Entry 2OBS (X-ray diffraction, 2.00 A resolution); this record covers chain A.

# Chain A
Protein: Capsid protein
Notes: fragment: P Domain
Reference sequence: Q913Z3 (Q913Z3_9CALI); residues 214-539 here = UniProt positions 214-539
Amino-acid sequence (327 residues; each row starts with the number of its first residue):
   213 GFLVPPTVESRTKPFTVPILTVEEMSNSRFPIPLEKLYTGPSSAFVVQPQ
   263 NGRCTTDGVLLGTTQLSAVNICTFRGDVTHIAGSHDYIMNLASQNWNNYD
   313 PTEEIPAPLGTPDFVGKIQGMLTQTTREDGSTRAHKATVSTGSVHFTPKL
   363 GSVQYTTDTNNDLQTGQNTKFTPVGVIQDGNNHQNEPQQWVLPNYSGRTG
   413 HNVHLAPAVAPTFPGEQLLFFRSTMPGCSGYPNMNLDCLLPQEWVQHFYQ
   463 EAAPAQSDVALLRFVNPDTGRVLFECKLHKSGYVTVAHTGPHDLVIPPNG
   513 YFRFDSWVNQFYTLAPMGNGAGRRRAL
Not modelled in the structure: 213-223, 531-539
Construct notes: expression tag (213); engineered mutation Ser355 (Thr in Q913Z3), Leu375 (Phe in Q913Z3)
From the paper describing this entry:
  - binding site for alpha-L-fucopyranose: Ser343, Thr344, Arg345, Asp374, Ser441, Gly442, Tyr443
  - conformationally variable residues (order/disorder transition): Ala294 to His297, Thr371 to Asn373, Asp391 to Asn393
  - mutagenesis - T338A: abolished binding to HBGAs of all A, B, and O types (citing earlier work)

# In short
The paper reports a binding site for alpha-L-fucopyranose at Ser343, Thr344 and Arg345 among others; T338A
abolishes binding to HBGAs of all A, B, and O types.
Chain A is Capsid protein; the structure, Crystal Structures of P Domain of Norovirus VA387 in Complex with
Blood Group Trisaccharides type A, was determined by X-ray diffraction (same publication as 2OBR and 2OBT).
